3VPG - chains B and C of the 4 polymer chains in the assembly; structure by X-ray diffraction, 1.80 A resolution.

[Chain B (and C)]
Protein: L-lactate dehydrogenase
Source organism: Thermus caldophilus
Notes: EC 1.1.1.27; chain C of this document is another copy of the same molecule, construct and numbering; everything in this record applies to it too
UniProt: P06150 (LDH_THECA); the construct has insertions or renumbered stretches relative to UniProt, so the offset changes along the chain: 21-73 = UniProt 1-53; 75-219 = UniProt 54-198; 221-330 = UniProt 201-310
Chain sequence (310 residues; row label = number of the first residue in the row; note: 2 numbers in that range are skipped by the numbering (no residue carries them; nothing is unmodelled there); a row labelled like 220A-220B holds insertion residues (220A, then the next letters in order)):
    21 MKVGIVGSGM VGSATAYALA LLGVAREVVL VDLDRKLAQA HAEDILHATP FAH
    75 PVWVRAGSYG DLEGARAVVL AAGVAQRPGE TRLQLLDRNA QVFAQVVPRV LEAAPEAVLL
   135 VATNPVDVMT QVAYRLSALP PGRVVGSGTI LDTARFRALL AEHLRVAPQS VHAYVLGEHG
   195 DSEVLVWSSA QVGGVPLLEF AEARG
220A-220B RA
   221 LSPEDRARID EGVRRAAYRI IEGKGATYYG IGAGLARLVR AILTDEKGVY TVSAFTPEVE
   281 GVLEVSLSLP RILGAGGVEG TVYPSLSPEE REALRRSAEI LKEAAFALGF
Swiss-Prot annotation at these positions:
  - active site: His193 (Proton acceptor)
  - binding site (NAD(+)): Met30, Val31, Asp52, Tyr83, Gly97, Val98, Ala136 to Asn138, Ser161
  - binding site (substrate): Gln100, Arg106, Asn138 to Asp141, Asp166 to Arg169, Thr247
  - binding site (beta-D-fructose 1,6-bisphosphate): Arg171, Gln183 to Tyr188
  - modified residue: Tyr238 (Phosphotyrosine)

[How chain B and chain C interact]
Residue-residue contacts (89; chain B residue first):
  Met30(B) - Met30(C)  hydrophobic
  Met30(B) - Tyr248(C)  hydrogen bond
  Met30(B) - Tyr249(C)
  Ser33(B) - Tyr249(C)  hydrogen bond
  Ala34(B) - Tyr37(C)
  Ala34(B) - Tyr249(C)  hydrogen bond (backbone-side chain)
  Tyr37(B) - Ala34(C)
  Tyr37(B) - Tyr37(C)  hydrophobic
  Tyr37(B) - Ala38(C)
  Tyr37(B) - Tyr249(C)  hydrogen bond (side chain-backbone)
  Tyr37(B) - Gly252(C)
  Tyr37(B) - Ala253(C)  hydrogen bond (side chain-backbone)
  Ala38(B) - Tyr37(C)
  Ala38(B) - Leu41(C)  hydrophobic
  Leu41(B) - Ala38(C)  hydrophobic
  Leu41(B) - Leu41(C)  hydrophobic
  Leu41(B) - Leu42(C)
  Leu42(B) - Leu41(C)
  Lys56(B) - Gly243(C)
  Leu57(B) - Gly243(C)
  Ala60(B) - Ile240(C)
  Ala60(B) - Gly243(C)
  Ala60(B) - Lys244(C)
  His61(B) - Lys244(C)  hydrogen bond
  His61(B) - Tyr248(C)
  His61(B) - Tyr249(C)
  Glu63(B) - Ala236(C)
  Glu63(B) - Arg239(C)  salt bridge
  Glu63(B) - Ile240(C)
  Asp64(B) - Ile240(C)
  Asp64(B) - Lys244(C)  salt bridge
  Asp64(B) - Thr247(C)  hydrogen bond
  Asp64(B) - Tyr248(C)  hydrogen bond (side chain-backbone)
  Asp64(B) - Tyr249(C)  hydrogen bond (side chain-backbone)
  Asp64(B) - Gly250(C)  hydrogen bond (side chain-backbone)
  Ile65(B) - Tyr249(C)  hydrophobic
  Leu66(B) - Arg169(C)
  His67(B) - Leu165(C)
  His67(B) - Arg169(C)
  His67(B) - Ala236(C)
  Ala68(B) - Tyr249(C)
  Ala68(B) - Gly250(C)
  Ala68(B) - Ala253(C)  hydrophobic
  Pro70(B) - Ala168(C)  hydrophobic
  Phe71(B) - Ile164(C)
  Phe71(B) - Leu165(C)  hydrophobic
  Phe71(B) - Ala168(C)  hydrophobic
  Phe71(B) - Ala253(C)
  Phe71(B) - Gly254(C)
  Phe71(B) - Arg257(C)
  Ile164(B) - Phe71(C)
  Leu165(B) - His67(C)
  Leu165(B) - Phe71(C)  hydrophobic
  Ala168(B) - Pro70(C)  hydrophobic
  Ala168(B) - Phe71(C)  hydrophobic
  Arg169(B) - Leu66(C)
  Arg169(B) - His67(C)
  Ala236(B) - Glu63(C)
  Ala236(B) - His67(C)
  Arg239(B) - Glu63(C)  salt bridge
  Ile240(B) - Ala60(C)
  Ile240(B) - Glu63(C)
  Ile240(B) - Asp64(C)
  Gly243(B) - Lys56(C)
  Gly243(B) - Leu57(C)
  Gly243(B) - Ala60(C)
  Lys244(B) - Ala60(C)
  Lys244(B) - His61(C)  hydrogen bond
  Lys244(B) - Asp64(C)  salt bridge
  Thr247(B) - Asp64(C)  hydrogen bond
  Tyr248(B) - Met30(C)  hydrogen bond
  Tyr248(B) - His61(C)
  Tyr248(B) - Asp64(C)  hydrogen bond (backbone-side chain)
  Tyr249(B) - Met30(C)
  Tyr249(B) - Ser33(C)  hydrogen bond
  Tyr249(B) - Ala34(C)  hydrogen bond (side chain-backbone)
  Tyr249(B) - Tyr37(C)  hydrogen bond (backbone-side chain)
  Tyr249(B) - His61(C)
  Tyr249(B) - Asp64(C)  hydrogen bond (backbone-side chain)
  Tyr249(B) - Ile65(C)  hydrophobic
  Tyr249(B) - Ala68(C)
  Gly250(B) - Asp64(C)  hydrogen bond (backbone-side chain)
  Gly250(B) - Ala68(C)
  Gly252(B) - Tyr37(C)
  Ala253(B) - Tyr37(C)  hydrogen bond (backbone-side chain)
  Ala253(B) - Ala68(C)  hydrophobic
  Ala253(B) - Phe71(C)
  Gly254(B) - Phe71(C)
  Arg257(B) - Phe71(C)
Interface residues without a listed pair, chain B (39 interface residues in all): Ala72, Gly232, Glu242
Interface residues without a listed pair, chain C (38 interface residues in all): Ala72, Gly232

[Summary]
39 residues of chain B face 38 of chain C across their interface; the contacts include 20 hydrogen bonds and 4
salt bridges. Polar pairs include Glu63(B)-Arg239(C), Asp64(B)-Lys244(C) and Met30(B)-Tyr248(C).
Both chains are L-lactate dehydrogenase (Thermus caldophilus). Entry 3VPG (L-lactate dehydrogenase from
Thermus caldophilus GK24) was determined by X-ray diffraction.
